Entry 1XQ3 (X-ray diffraction, 2.25 A resolution); this record covers chain A.

[Chain A]
Name: androgen receptor
Source organism: Homo sapiens
Notes: fragment: ligand binding domain
UniProt: P10275 (ANDR_HUMAN); residue numbers follow UniProt; this construct covers 671-919
Amino-acid sequence (249 residues; row label = number of the first residue in the row):
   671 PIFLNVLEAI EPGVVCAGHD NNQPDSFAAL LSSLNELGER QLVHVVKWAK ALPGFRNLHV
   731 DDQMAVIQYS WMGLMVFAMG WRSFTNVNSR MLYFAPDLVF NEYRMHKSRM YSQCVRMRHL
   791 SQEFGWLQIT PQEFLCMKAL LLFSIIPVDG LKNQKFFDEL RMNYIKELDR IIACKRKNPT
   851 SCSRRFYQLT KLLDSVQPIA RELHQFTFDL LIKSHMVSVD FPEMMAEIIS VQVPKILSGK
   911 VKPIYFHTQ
Unresolved in the structure: 844-849
Ligand contacts: methyltrienolone (R18; (17beta)-17-hydroxy-17-methylestra-4,9,11-trien-3-one): L701, L704, N705, L707, G708, Q711, W741, M742, M745, V746, M749, R752, F764, M780, L873, F876, T877, L880, F891
Swiss-Prot annotation at these positions:
  - natural variant: V685 (V685I: In AIS), L701 (L701M: In AIS), S703 (S703A: In AIS), V716 (V716M: In prostate cancer), R752 (W752R: In AIS; this construct carries the variant), F813 (L813F: In AIS; this construct carries the variant), I842 (I842S: In PAIS), R855 (R855K: In PAIS), L881 (L881Q: In prostate cancer), V887 (M887V: In AIS; this construct carries the variant), I899 (I899T: In AIS)
Reported in the primary citation:
  - contacts within the chain: Q738-Q902 (hydrogen bond), Q902-K905 (hydrogen bond)
  - specificity-determining residues: V713
  - mutagenesis - V713I, V713L: decreased binding to androgen receptor (chain A)
  - mutagenesis - V730L/M734V: decreased binding to FXXLF
  - mutagenesis - V730L/M734V: decreased binding to methyltrienolone
  - mutagenesis - V730I/M734I: increased binding to LXXLL
  - disease-associated variants - V730M: increased binding to LXXLL
  - mutagenesis - V713I, V713L: decreased binding to AR FXXLF
  - mutagenesis - V713I, V713L: decreased binding to coactivator LXXLL

[Overview]
Chain A binds methyltrienolone. The paper reports that V713I and V713L reduce binding to androgen receptor
(chain A); the specificity determinant V713; 5 substitutions were tested in all.
Chain A is androgen receptor (Homo sapiens); the structure, Crystal structure of the human androgen receptor
ligand binding domain bound with R1881, was determined by X-ray diffraction (same publication as 2AO6 and
1XOW).
